PDB entry 8TZ0 | X-ray diffraction, 2.47 A resolution | chains A and E of the 5 polymer chains in the assembly

# Chain A
Name: E1(BilD)
Source organism: Ensifer aridi
Amino-acid sequence (535 residues; each row starts with the number of its first residue):
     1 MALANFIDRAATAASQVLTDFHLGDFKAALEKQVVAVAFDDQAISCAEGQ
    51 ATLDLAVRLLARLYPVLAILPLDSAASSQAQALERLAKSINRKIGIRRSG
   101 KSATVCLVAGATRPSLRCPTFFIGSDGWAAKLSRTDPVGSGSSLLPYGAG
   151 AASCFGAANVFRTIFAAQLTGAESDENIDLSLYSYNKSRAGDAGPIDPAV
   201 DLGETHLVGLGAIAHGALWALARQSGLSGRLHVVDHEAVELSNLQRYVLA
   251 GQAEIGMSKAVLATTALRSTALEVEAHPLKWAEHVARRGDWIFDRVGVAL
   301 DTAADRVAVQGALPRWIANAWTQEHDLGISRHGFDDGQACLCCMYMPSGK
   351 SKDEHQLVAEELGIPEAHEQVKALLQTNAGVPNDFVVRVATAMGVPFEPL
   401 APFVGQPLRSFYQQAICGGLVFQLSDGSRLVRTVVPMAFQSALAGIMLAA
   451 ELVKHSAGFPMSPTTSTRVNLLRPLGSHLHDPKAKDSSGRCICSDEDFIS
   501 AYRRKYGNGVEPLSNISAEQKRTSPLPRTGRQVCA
Not modelled in the structure: 1, 507-535
Ion coordination: Zn2+: Cys340, Cys343, Cys491, Cys493
What the authors report for this chain:
  - catalytic residues: Arg9, Arg246, Cys417
  - conformationally variable residues (domain motion): Cys417
  - Zn2+ coordination: Cys340, Cys343, Cys491, Cys493
  - mutagenesis - R246A, C417A: abolished catalytic activity

# Chain E
Name: Ubl(BilA)
Source organism: Ensifer aridi
Amino-acid sequence (100 residues; each row starts with the number of its first residue; numbers below 1 keep their minus sign (Ser-1 is residue -1)):
    -1 SNASKDSRKGDNHGGGSGKIEIIVVVNGQPTQVEANPNQPLHVVRTKALE
    49 NTQNVAQPPDNWEFKDEAGNLLDVDKKIGDFGFANTVTLFLSLKAGVAGA
Not modelled in the structure: -1 to 19, 32-37, 70-83
What the authors report for this chain:
  - mutagenesis - V95K: unchanged catalytic activity

# Chain A / chain E interface
Pairs across the interface (64; chain A residue first):
  Thr170(A) with Gln51(E)
  Gly171(A) with Gln51(E), hydrogen bond (backbone-side chain)
  Gly211(A) with Ala98(E)
  Ala212(A) with Gly97(E); Ala98(E)
  Ile213(A) with Ala96(E); Gly97(E), hydrogen bond (backbone-backbone)
  Arg246(A) with Ala98(E), hydrogen bond (side chain-backbone)
  Tyr247(A) with Ala98(E), hydrogen bond (side chain-backbone)
  Ala299(A) with Gly97(E)
  Leu300(A) with Val95(E); Ala96(E); Gly97(E), hydrogen bond (backbone-backbone)
  Asp301(A) with Val95(E); Ala96(E); Gly97(E), hydrogen bond (side chain-backbone); Ala98(E), hydrogen bond (side chain-backbone)
  Thr302(A) with Val95(E)
  Ala303(A) with Val95(E)
  Arg306(A) with Gly94(E), hydrogen bond (side chain-backbone); Val95(E), hydrogen bond (side chain-backbone); Ala96(E)
  Trp321(A) with Gly94(E); Ala96(E)
  Thr322(A) with Ala96(E), hydrogen bond (backbone-backbone)
  Gln323(A) with Leu91(E); Lys92(E), hydrogen bond (side chain-backbone); Ala93(E); Gly94(E), hydrogen bond (side chain-backbone)
  His325(A) with Asn25(E), hydrogen bond (backbone-side chain)
  Met344(A) with Ala93(E), hydrophobic
  Tyr345(A) with Ala93(E), hydrophobic; Gly94(E), hydrogen bond (side chain-backbone)
  Ser348(A) with Lys92(E), hydrogen bond
  Arg468(A) with Leu91(E); Lys92(E), hydrogen bond (side chain-backbone); Ala93(E)
  Asn470(A) with Asn25(E)
  Arg473(A) with Gln27(E), hydrogen bond; Thr50(E), hydrogen bond (side chain-backbone); Gln51(E), hydrogen bond (side chain-backbone); Asn52(E), hydrogen bond
  Pro474(A) with Gln27(E), hydrogen bond (backbone-side chain)
  Gly476(A) with Gly26(E)
  Ser477(A) with Gly26(E), hydrogen bond (backbone-backbone); Pro28(E)
  His478(A) with Val23(E); Gly26(E), hydrogen bond (backbone-backbone); Phe88(E)
  His480(A) with Phe88(E)
  Asp481(A) with Lys63(E), salt bridge; Ser90(E), hydrogen bond
  Pro482(A) with Lys63(E), hydrogen bond (backbone-side chain); Asp64(E); Glu65(E); Ala66(E); Gly67(E); Phe88(E), hydrophobic
  Lys483(A) with Glu61(E), salt bridge; Ala66(E); Gly67(E)
  Ala484(A) with Ala66(E); Gly67(E), hydrogen bond (backbone-backbone); Asn68(E)
Also at the interface, not in a pair above, chain A (36 interface residues in all): Ala214, Lys259, Asp326, Val434
Also at the interface, not in a pair above, chain E (26 interface residues in all): Gln55

# Overview
36 residues of chain A and 26 residues of chain E are in contact, with 26 hydrogen bonds and 2 salt bridges.
Polar pairs include Asp481(A)-Lys63(E), Lys483(A)-Glu61(E) and Gly171(A)-Gln51(E). Cys340(A), Cys343(A),
Cys491(A) and Cys493(A) coordinate Zn2+. From the paper: catalytic residues Arg9(A), Arg246(A) and Cys417(A);
R246A and C417A of chain A abolish catalytic activity.
Here chain A is E1(BilD) and chain E is Ubl(BilA), both from Ensifer aridi. Entry 8TZ0 (Structure of a
bacterial E1-E2-Ubl complex (form 1)) was determined by X-ray diffraction together with 8TYX, 8TYY and 8TYZ
from the same study.
